PDB entry 6HD5 | electron microscopy, 4.80 A resolution (low resolution: residue-level contacts below are approximate; hydrogen-bond / salt-bridge calls are withheld) | chains t and v of the 3 polymer chains in the assembly

== Chain t ==
Molecule: N-terminal acetyltransferase A complex subunit NAT1
From: Saccharomyces cerevisiae (strain ATCC 204508 / S288c)
UniProt: P12945 (NAT1_YEAST); numbering as in UniProt (aligned over 1-854)
Sequence (854 residues; each row starts with the number of its first residue):
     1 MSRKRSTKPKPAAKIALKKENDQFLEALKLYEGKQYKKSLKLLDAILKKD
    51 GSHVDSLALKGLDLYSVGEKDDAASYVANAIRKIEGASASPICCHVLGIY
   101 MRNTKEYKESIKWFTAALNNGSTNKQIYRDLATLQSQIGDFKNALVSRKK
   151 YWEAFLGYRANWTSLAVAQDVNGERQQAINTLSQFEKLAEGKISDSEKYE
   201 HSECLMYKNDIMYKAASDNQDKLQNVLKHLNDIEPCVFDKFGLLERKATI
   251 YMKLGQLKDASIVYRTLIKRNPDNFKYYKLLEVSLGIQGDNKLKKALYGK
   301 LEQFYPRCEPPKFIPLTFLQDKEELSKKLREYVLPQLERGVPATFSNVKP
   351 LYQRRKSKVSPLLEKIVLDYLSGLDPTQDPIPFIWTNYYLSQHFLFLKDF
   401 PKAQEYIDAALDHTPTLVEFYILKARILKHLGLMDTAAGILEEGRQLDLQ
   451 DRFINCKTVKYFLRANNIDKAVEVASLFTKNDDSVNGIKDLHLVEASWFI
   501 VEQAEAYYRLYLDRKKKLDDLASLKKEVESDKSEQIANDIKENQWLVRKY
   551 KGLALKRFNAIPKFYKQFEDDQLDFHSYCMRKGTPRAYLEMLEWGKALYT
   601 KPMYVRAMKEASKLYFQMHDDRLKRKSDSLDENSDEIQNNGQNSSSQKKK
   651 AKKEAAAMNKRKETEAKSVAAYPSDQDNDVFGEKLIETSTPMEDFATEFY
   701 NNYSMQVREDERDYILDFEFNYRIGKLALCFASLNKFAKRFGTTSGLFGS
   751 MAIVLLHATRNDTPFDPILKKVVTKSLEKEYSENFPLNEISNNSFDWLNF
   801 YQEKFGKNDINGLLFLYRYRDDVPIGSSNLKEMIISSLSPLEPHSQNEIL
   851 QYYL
Disordered / not traced: 1-16
Swiss-Prot annotation at these positions:
  - modified residue: Ser-2 (N-acetylserine), Ser-674 (Phosphoserine)

== Chain v ==
Molecule: N-alpha-acetyltransferase NAT5
From: Saccharomyces cerevisiae (strain ATCC 204508 / S288c)
Notes: EC 2.3.1.258
UniProt: Q08689 (NAT5_YEAST); residue numbers follow UniProt; this construct covers 1-176
Sequence (176 residues; each row starts with the number of its first residue):
     1 MGRDICTLDNVYANNLGMLTKLAHVTVPNLYQDAFFSALFAEDSLVAKNK
    51 KPSSKKDVHFTQMAYYSEIPVGGLVAKLVPKKQNELSLKGIQIEFLGVLP
   101 NYRHKSIGSKLLKFAEDKCSECHQHNVFVYLPAVDDLTKQWFIAHGFEQV
   151 GETVNNFIKGVNGDEQDAILLKKHIS
Disordered / not traced: 1-2, 43-55

== Chain t / chain v interface ==
Contacting residue pairs (29; chain t residue first):
  Pro-376(t) / Asn-101(v)
  Thr-377(t) / Asn-101(v)
  Thr-377(t) / Lys-105(v)
  Gln-378(t) / Lys-105(v)
  Pro-380(t) / Tyr-66(v)
  Pro-380(t) / Tyr-102(v)
  Ile-381(t) / Tyr-66(v)
  Ile-381(t) / Ser-67(v)
  Ile-381(t) / Ile-69(v)
  Ile-384(t) / Ile-69(v)
  His-413(t) / Leu-99(v)
  His-413(t) / Asn-101(v)
  His-413(t) / Tyr-102(v)
  Thr-414(t) / Ile-69(v)
  Thr-414(t) / Tyr-102(v)
  Pro-415(t) / Val-25(v)
  Thr-416(t) / Met-18(v)
  Thr-416(t) / Ile-69(v)
  Thr-416(t) / Pro-70(v)
  Tyr-421(t) / Lys-21(v)
  Gln-446(t) / Gly-17(v)
  Leu-447(t) / Asn-14(v)
  Leu-447(t) / Asn-15(v)
  Leu-447(t) / Gly-17(v)
  Leu-447(t) / Met-18(v)
  Leu-447(t) / Lys-21(v)
  Asp-448(t) / Asn-14(v)
  Asp-448(t) / Asn-15(v)
  Leu-449(t) / Asn-14(v)
Other interface residues (no listed pair), chain t (17 interface residues in all): Asp-412, Gln-450
Other interface residues (no listed pair), chain v (15 interface residues in all): Leu-16

== In short ==
17 residues of chain t and 15 residues of chain v are in contact.
Here chain t is N-terminal acetyltransferase A complex subunit NAT1 and chain v is N-alpha-acetyltransferase
NAT5, both from Saccharomyces cerevisiae (strain ATCC 204508 / S288c). Entry 6HD5 (Cryo-EM structure of the
ribosome-NatA complex) was determined by electron microscopy.
